PDB entry 8APX | electron microscopy, 3.20 A resolution | chains G and H of the 12 polymer chains in the assembly

[Chain G (and H)]
Name: Polyprotein P1234
Organism: Chikungunya virus strain S27-African prototype
Notes: chain H of this document is another copy of the same molecule, construct and numbering; everything in this record applies to it too
Reference sequence: Q8JUX6 (POLN_CHIKS); residue numbers follow UniProt; this construct covers 1-469
Sequence (469 residues; numbered 1 to 469; the number before each row is that of its first residue):
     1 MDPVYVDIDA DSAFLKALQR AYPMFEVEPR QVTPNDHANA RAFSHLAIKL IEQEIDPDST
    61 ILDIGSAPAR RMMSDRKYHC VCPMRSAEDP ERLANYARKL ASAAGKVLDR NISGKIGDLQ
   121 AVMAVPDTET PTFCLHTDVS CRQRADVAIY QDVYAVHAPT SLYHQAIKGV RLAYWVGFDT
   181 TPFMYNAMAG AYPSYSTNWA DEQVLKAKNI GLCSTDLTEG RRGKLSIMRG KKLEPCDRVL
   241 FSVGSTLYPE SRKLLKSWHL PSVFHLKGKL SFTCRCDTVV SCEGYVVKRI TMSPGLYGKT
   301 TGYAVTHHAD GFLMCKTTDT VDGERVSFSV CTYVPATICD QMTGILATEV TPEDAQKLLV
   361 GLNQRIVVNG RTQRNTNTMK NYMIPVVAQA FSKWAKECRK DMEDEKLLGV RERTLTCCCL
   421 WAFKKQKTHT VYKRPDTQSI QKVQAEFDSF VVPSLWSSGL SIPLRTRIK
Disordered / not traced: 1-2, 365-375, 415-421, 451-459
Modified / non-standard residues: His-37 ((2S)-2-azanyl-3-[1-[[(2R,3S,4R,5R)-5-(2-azanyl-7-methyl-6-oxidanylidene-1,8-dihydropurin-9-yl)-3,4-bis(oxidanyl)oxolan-2-yl]methoxy-oxidanyl-phosphoryl]imidazol-4-yl]propanoic acid; PJ3)
Bound ions: Zn2+: His-79, Glu-129, Cys-134, Cys-141
Residues lining bound ligands: S-adenosylhomocysteine (SAH): His-37, Arg-41, Ile-64, Gly-65, Ser-66, Ala-67, Arg-70, Val-81, Pro-83, Arg-85, Ser-86, Glu-88, Asp-89, Thr-137, Asp-138, Gln-151, Asp-152, Val-153, Ala-155, Val-156
Swiss-Prot annotation at these positions:
  - binding site (Zn(2+)): His-79, Glu-129, Cys-134, Cys-141
  - lipidation (S-palmitoyl cysteine): Cys-417, Cys-419
  - mutagenesis: Cys-417 (C417A: Loss of palmitoylation), Cys-419 (C419A: Loss of palmitoylation)
Reported in the primary citation:
  - binding site for S-adenosylhomocysteine: Arg-41
  - specificity-determining residues: Glu-250 (proposed by the authors, not directly observed)
  - mutagenesis - R41A, R70A, R92A: abolished catalytic activity

[Interface between chain G and chain H]
Residue-residue contacts (132):
  Arg-20(G) with Pro-34(H)
  Ala-21(G) with Pro-34(H)
  Pro-23(G) with Gln-31(H); Pro-34(H)
  Met-24(G) with Val-32(H); Pro-34(H)
  Val-170(G) with Arg-467(H)
  Arg-171(G) with Arg-98(H); Arg-467(H)
  Tyr-185(G) with Ser-214(H); Thr-215(H)
  Ser-262(G) with Leu-247(H)
  Val-263(G) with Ala-87(H), hydrophobic
  Arg-275(G) with Glu-88(H), salt bridge; Arg-92(H); Thr-246(H); Tyr-248(H), hydrogen bond
  Thr-278(G) with Asp-36(H); Ser-245(H)
  Val-280(G) with Pro-34(H), hydrophobic
  Ser-293(G) with Pro-90(H)
  Pro-294(G) with Pro-463(H), hydrophobic; Arg-467(H)
  Tyr-297(G) with Met-84(H), hydrophobic; Ala-87(H); Pro-90(H), hydrophobic; Leu-460(H); Ser-461(H), hydrogen bond (side chain-backbone)
  Gly-298(G) with Ser-86(H); Ala-87(H)
  Thr-301(G) with Leu-247(H); Pro-249(H)
  Tyr-303(G) with Glu-202(H); Leu-205(H), hydrophobic; Leu-247(H), hydrophobic
  Val-305(G) with Ser-245(H); Leu-247(H), hydrophobic
  His-307(G) with Gly-244(H), hydrogen bond (side chain-backbone)
  Met-314(G) with Leu-217(H), hydrophobic
  Lys-316(G) with Leu-217(H)
  Asp-340(G) with Asn-377(H), hydrogen bond; Asn-381(H)
  Thr-343(G) with Gln-356(H); Asn-381(H)
  Gly-344(G) with Lys-357(H); Val-360(H)
  Leu-346(G) with Gln-356(H)
  Ala-347(G) with Gln-356(H)
  Thr-348(G) with Glu-353(H)
  Trp-394(G) with Lys-208(H); Asn-209(H)
  Glu-397(G) with Lys-208(H)
  Cys-398(G) with Asn-209(H), hydrogen bond
  Arg-399(G) with Glu-353(H), salt bridge
  Asp-401(G) with Thr-318(H), hydrogen bond (backbone-side chain); Asp-319(H); Arg-325(H), salt bridge
  Met-402(G) with Gln-389(H)
  Asp-404(G) with Arg-325(H), salt bridge
  Glu-405(G) with Lys-316(H); Thr-318(H); Lys-393(H), salt bridge
  Lys-406(G) with Thr-318(H); Arg-325(H); Ser-327(H)
  Leu-407(G) with Ser-327(H), hydrogen bond (backbone-side chain)
  Leu-408(G) with Lys-316(H); Ser-327(H)
  Gly-409(G) with Lys-231(H); Lys-232(H); Leu-233(H), hydrogen bond (backbone-backbone); Ser-327(H)
  Arg-411(G) with Gly-230(H); Lys-231(H); Lys-232(H), hydrogen bond (side chain-backbone); Leu-233(H); Glu-324(H); Val-326(H)
  Glu-412(G) with Glu-324(H)
  Arg-413(G) with Ser-226(H); Met-228(H), hydrogen bond (side chain-backbone); Arg-229(H)
  Ala-422(G) with Leu-225(H); Ser-226(H)
  Phe-423(G) with Lys-224(H), hydrogen bond (backbone-side chain); Ser-226(H); Glu-324(H)
  Lys-424(G) with Arg-222(H); Lys-224(H), hydrogen bond (backbone-side chain); Glu-324(H)
  Lys-425(G) with Thr-218(H), hydrogen bond; Arg-221(H); Lys-224(H); Gly-323(H)
  Gln-426(G) with Gly-323(H); Arg-325(H), hydrogen bond
  Lys-427(G) with Thr-218(H); Glu-219(H), hydrogen bond (side chain-backbone); Gly-220(H); Arg-221(H), hydrogen bond (side chain-backbone)
  Thr-428(G) with Lys-208(H); Leu-217(H); Thr-218(H), hydrogen bond (backbone-backbone)
  His-429(G) with Leu-217(H)
  Thr-430(G) with Leu-217(H)
  Val-431(G) with Thr-215(H); Leu-217(H), hydrophobic
  Lys-433(G) with Ile-210(H); Cys-213(H), hydrogen bond
  Arg-434(G) with Tyr-382(H), hydrogen bond (side chain-backbone); Pro-385(H)
  Asp-436(G) with Ser-196(H); Asn-198(H); Lys-380(H), salt bridge; Tyr-382(H)
  Thr-437(G) with Ile-210(H); Gly-211(H); Tyr-382(H)
  Gln-438(G) with Ser-196(H), hydrogen bond (side chain-backbone); Asn-198(H), hydrogen bond; Gly-211(H), hydrogen bond (backbone-backbone); Leu-212(H); Cys-213(H), hydrogen bond (backbone-backbone); Ser-242(H), hydrogen bond (side chain-backbone); Gly-244(H)
  Ser-439(G) with Cys-213(H); Ser-214(H)
  Ile-440(G) with Leu-205(H), hydrophobic; Leu-212(H), hydrophobic; Ser-214(H), hydrogen bond (backbone-side chain); Leu-247(H), hydrophobic
  Gln-441(G) with Ser-214(H)
Other interface residues (no listed pair), chain G (71 interface residues in all): Glu-54, Asp-56, Gly-169, His-265, Thr-273, Val-279, Thr-291, Gly-295, Ser-329, Lys-400
Other interface residues (no listed pair), chain H (80 interface residues in all): Thr-33, His-37, Glu-91, Pro-193, Thr-197, Asp-216, Leu-240, Thr-320, Asp-322, Ile-384, His-429, Leu-464

[Overview]
71 residues of chain G and 80 residues of chain H are in contact, with 25 hydrogen bonds and 6 salt bridges.
Polar pairs include Arg-275(G)/Glu-88(H), Arg-399(G)/Glu-353(H) and Asp-401(G)/Arg-325(H). Chain G binds
S-adenosylhomocysteine. The paper reports a binding site for S-adenosylhomocysteine at Arg-41(G); R41A, R70A
and R92A of chain G abolish catalytic activity.
Both chains are Polyprotein P1234 (Chikungunya virus strain S27-African prototype). Entry 8APX (CryoEM
structure of the Chikungunya virus nsP1 capping pores in covalent complex with a 7GMP cap ...) was determined
by electron microscopy, deposited together with 8AOV, 8AOW, 8AOX and 8AXV.
